Entry 8AHX (electron microscopy, 3.11 A resolution); this record covers chains B and D of the 7 polymer chains in the assembly.

# Chain B
Protein: Ion-translocating oxidoreductase complex subunit B
Source organism: Azotobacter vinelandii DJ
Notes: EC 7.-.-.-
Reference sequence: C1DMA7 (C1DMA7_AZOVD); numbering as in UniProt (aligned over 1-174)
Chain sequence (174 residues; numbered 1 to 174; the number before each row is that of its first residue):
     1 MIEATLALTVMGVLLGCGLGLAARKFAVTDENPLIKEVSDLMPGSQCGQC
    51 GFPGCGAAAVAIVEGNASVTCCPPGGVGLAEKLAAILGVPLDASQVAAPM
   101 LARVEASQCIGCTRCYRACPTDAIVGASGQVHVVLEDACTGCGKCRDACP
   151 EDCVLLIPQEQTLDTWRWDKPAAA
Disordered / not traced: 1, 27-74, 86-97
Bound ions: 4Fe-4S cluster Fe site 1: C109, C112, C115, C149; 4Fe-4S cluster Fe site 2: C119, C139, C142, C145
Ligand contacts:
  - 4Fe-4S cluster (SF4), molecule 1: A102, A118, C119, T121, A123, I124, A138, C139, T140, G141, C142, G143, K144, C145, L156
  - 4Fe-4S cluster (SF4), molecule 2: V104, Q108, C109, I110, G111, C112, T113, R114, C115, V133, A148, C149, P150, C153

# Chain D
Protein: Ion-translocating oxidoreductase complex subunit D
Source organism: Azotobacter vinelandii DJ
Notes: EC 7.-.-.-
Reference sequence: C1DMA5 (C1DMA5_AZOVD); residue numbers follow UniProt; this construct covers 1-366
Chain sequence (366 residues; each row starts with the number of its first residue):
     1 MSTISVAAGPFAHDRSSVNRIMLDVCLALTPATLFGLVMFGWPAINLWLV
    51 TCVSALAIEAACLRLLGQPMRRLLDGSALLTGWLLAISLPPWAPWWIGVG
   101 GSLFAIGIGKQLYGGIGQNPFNPAMLARVALLIAFPLQMTTWALPHPLFS
   151 SSAPGFFDSLAITFAGAPLADGMTGATALGNLKTELTLNRTAQEILEGGF
   201 STISALFGSTPGSLGETSELLLLVGGVWLVLRRIIHWEIPVAILASVFVM
   251 ATLAYLINPERYAGGLYQLTSGGLILCAFFIATDPVTSPISRVGRLIFGV
   301 GCGVLIYVIRTWGSFPEAAAFAVLFMNALTPLIDRYWRPRAYGRNVRGKP
   351 LVAAKWTSQVKEVDKV
Disordered / not traced: 1-4, 354-366
Covalent attachments: flavin mononucleotide (FMN) linked to T177
Ligand contacts:
  - FMN (flavin mononucleotide), molecule 1: S88, M125, R128, L132, W142, A178, L179, G180, G212, S213, E216, G272, G273, L276, C277, I281, P316, E317, A318, A319, A320, F321
  - FMN, molecule 2: L132, T140, T184, F315, P316
  - riboflavin (RBF): I21, M22, V25, S77, L80, T81, L84, K110, G115, I116, G117, N119, N122, P123, A124, I235, F280, I281, T283, D284, P285, V286

# Interface between chain B and chain D
Residue-residue contacts (4):
  W168(B) - V6(D)  hydrophobic
  W168(B) - A8(D)  hydrophobic
  D169(B) - S5(D)
  A174(B) - R72(D)  hydrogen bond (backbone-side chain)
Interface residues without a listed pair, chain B (4 interface residues in all): W166
Interface residues without a listed pair, chain D (5 interface residues in all): A7

# In short
Chain B and chain D form an interface of 4 and 5 residues respectively; the contacts include 1 hydrogen bond.
The hydrogen-bonded pair is A174(B)-R72(D). Ligands of chain B: 4Fe-4S cluster. Ligands of chain D: riboflavin
and flavin mononucleotide.
Here chain B is Ion-translocating oxidoreductase complex subunit B and chain D is Ion-translocating
oxidoreductase complex subunit D, both from Azotobacter vinelandii DJ. Entry 8AHX (Cryo-EM structure of the
nitrogen-fixation associated NADH:ferredoxin oxidoreductase RNF from Azotobacter vinelandii) was determined by
electron microscopy, deposited together with 8RB8, 8RB9, 8RBM and 8RBQ.
